Entry 4HQN (X-ray diffraction, 2.20 A resolution); this record covers chain A.

[Chain A]
Name: Sporozoite surface protein 2
Source organism: Plasmodium vivax
Notes: fragment: adhesive domains
Reference sequence: Q9TVF0 (Q9TVF0_PLAVI); residues 25-283 here = UniProt positions 25-283
Chain sequence (266 residues; row label = number of the first residue in the row):
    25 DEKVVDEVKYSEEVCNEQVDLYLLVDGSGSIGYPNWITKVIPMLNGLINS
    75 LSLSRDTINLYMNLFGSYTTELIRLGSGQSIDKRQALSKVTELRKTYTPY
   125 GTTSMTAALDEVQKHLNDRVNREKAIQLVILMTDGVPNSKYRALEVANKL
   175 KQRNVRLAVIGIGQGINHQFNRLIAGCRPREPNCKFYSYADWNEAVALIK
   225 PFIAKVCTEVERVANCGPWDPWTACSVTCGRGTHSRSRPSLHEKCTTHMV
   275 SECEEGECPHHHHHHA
Unresolved in the structure: 25-29, 284-290
Construct notes: engineered mutation Q42 (Ser in Q9TVF0), S91 (Asn in Q9TVF0), S128 (Asn in Q9TVF0), R180 (Ser in Q9TVF0); expression tag (284-290)
Disulfide bonds: C39-C231, C201-C208, C240-C269, C249-C277, C253-C282
Glycans and other covalent adducts: glycan linked to T252
Bound ions: Mn2+: S52, S54, T127
Reported in the primary citation:
  - post-translational modification sites: T252
  - Mn2+ coordination: T127

[Overview]
The Mn2+ site is built by S52, S54 and T127. The paper reports Mn2+ coordination by T127; a modification site
at T252.
Chain A is Sporozoite surface protein 2 (Plasmodium vivax); the structure, Crystal structure of
manganese-loaded Plasmodium vivax TRAP protein, was determined by X-ray diffraction together with 4HQF, 4HQK,
4HQL and 4HQO from the same study.
